Entry 7APX (electron microscopy, 3.40 A resolution); this record covers chains A and C of the 6 polymer chains in the assembly.

Chain A:
Name: THO complex subunit 2, Tho2
From: Saccharomyces cerevisiae (strain ATCC 204508 / S288c)
Reference sequence: P53552 (THO2_YEAST); the author numbering skips numbers that UniProt does not, so the offset changes along the chain: 1-1222 = UniProt 1-1222; 2626-3000 = UniProt 1223-1597
Chain sequence (1620 residues; row label = number of the first residue in the row; note: 1403 numbers in that range are skipped by the numbering (no residue carries them; nothing is unmodelled there); numbers below 1 keep their minus sign (Gly-3 is residue -3); X marks 19 residues of unknown identity (built as UNK)):
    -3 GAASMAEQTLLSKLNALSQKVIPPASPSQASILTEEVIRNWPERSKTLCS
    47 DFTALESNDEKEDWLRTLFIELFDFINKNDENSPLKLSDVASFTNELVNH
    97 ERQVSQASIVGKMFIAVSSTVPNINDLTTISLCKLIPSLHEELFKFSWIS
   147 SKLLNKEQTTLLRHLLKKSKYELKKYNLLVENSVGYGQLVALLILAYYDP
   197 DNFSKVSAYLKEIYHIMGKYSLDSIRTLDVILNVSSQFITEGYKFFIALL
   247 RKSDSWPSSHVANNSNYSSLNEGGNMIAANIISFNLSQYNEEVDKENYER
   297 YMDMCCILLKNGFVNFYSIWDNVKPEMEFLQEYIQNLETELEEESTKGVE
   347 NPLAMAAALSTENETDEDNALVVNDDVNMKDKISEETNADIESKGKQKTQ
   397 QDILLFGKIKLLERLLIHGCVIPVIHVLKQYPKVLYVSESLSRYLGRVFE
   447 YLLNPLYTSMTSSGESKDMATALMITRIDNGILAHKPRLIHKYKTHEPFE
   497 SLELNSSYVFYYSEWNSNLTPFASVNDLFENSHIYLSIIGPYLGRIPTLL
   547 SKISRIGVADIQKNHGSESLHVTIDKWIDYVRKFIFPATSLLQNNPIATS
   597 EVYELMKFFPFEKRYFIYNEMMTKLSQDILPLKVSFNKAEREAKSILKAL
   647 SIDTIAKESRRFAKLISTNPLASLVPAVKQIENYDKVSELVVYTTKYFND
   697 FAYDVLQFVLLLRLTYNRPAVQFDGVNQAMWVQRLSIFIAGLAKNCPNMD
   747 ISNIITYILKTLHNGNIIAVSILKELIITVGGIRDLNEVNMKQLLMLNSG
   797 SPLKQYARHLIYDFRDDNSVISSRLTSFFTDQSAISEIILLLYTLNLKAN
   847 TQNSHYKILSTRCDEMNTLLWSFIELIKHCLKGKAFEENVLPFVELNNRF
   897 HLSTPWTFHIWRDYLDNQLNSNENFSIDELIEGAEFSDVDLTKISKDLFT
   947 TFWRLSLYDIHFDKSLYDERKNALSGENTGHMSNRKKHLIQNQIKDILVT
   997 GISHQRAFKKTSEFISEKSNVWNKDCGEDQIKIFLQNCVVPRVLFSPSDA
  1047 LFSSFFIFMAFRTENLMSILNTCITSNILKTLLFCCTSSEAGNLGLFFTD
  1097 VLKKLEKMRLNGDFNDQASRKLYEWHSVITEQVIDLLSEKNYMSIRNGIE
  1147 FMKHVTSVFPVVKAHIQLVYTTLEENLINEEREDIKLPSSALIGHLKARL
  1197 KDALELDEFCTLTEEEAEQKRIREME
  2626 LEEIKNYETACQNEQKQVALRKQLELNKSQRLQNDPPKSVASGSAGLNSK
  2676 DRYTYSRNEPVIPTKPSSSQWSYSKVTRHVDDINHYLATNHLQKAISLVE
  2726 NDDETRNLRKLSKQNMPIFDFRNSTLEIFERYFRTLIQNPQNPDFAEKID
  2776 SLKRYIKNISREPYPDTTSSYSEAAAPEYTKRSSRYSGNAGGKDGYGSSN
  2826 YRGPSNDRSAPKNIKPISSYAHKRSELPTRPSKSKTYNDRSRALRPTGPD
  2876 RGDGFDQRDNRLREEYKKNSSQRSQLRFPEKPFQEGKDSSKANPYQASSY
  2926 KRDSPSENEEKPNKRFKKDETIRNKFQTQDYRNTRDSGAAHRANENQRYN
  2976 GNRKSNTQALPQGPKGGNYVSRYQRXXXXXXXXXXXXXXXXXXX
Disordered / not traced: -3 to 11, 73-84, 357-393, 972-982, 1019-1023, 2626-3000
Differences from the reference sequence: expression tag (-3 to 0)

Chain C:
Name: THO complex subunit THP2
From: Saccharomyces cerevisiae (strain ATCC 204508 / S288c)
Reference sequence: O13539 (THP2_YEAST); residues 1-261 here = UniProt positions 1-261
Chain sequence (261 residues; numbered 1 to 261; the number before each row is that of its first residue):
     1 MTKEEGRTYFESLCEEEQSLQESQTHLLNILDILSVLADPRSSDDLLTES
    51 LKKLPDLHRELINSSIRLRYDKYQTREAQLLEDTKTGRDVAAGVQNPKSI
   101 SEYYSTFEHLNRDTLRYINLLKRLSVDLAKQVEVSDPSVTVYEMDKWVPS
   151 EKLQGILEQYCAPDTDIRGVDAQIKNYLDQIKMARAKFGLENKYSLKERL
   201 STLTKELNHWRKEWDDIEMLMFGDDAHSMKKMIQKIDSLKSEINAPSESY
   251 PVDKEGDIVLE
Disordered / not traced: 1-5, 41-43, 236-261

Chain A / chain C interface:
Residue-residue contacts (30):
  Asp59(A) - Arg67(C)  salt bridge
  Val106(A) - Tyr70(C)
  Met109(A) - Gln74(C)  hydrogen bond
  Ala112(A) - Tyr73(C)
  Val113(A) - Ile66(C)
  Val113(A) - Arg69(C)
  Val113(A) - Tyr70(C)
  Val113(A) - Tyr73(C)  hydrophobic
  Val117(A) - Ser65(C)
  Val117(A) - Ile66(C)
  Leu191(A) - Leu115(C)  hydrophobic
  Leu191(A) - Ile118(C)  hydrophobic
  Tyr194(A) - Ile118(C)
  Asp195(A) - Ile118(C)
  Pro196(A) - Leu121(C)  hydrophobic
  Thr467(A) - Thr140(C)
  Ala468(A) - Thr140(C)  hydrogen bond (backbone-side chain)
  Ala468(A) - Val141(C)  hydrophobic
  Pro483(A) - Val134(C)  hydrophobic
  Pro483(A) - Thr140(C)
  Arg484(A) - Thr140(C)  hydrogen bond (backbone-backbone)
  Arg484(A) - Val141(C)
  Arg484(A) - Tyr142(C)  hydrogen bond (backbone-backbone)
  Leu485(A) - Val132(C)  hydrophobic
  Leu485(A) - Tyr142(C)  hydrophobic
  Ile486(A) - Val141(C)  hydrophobic
  Ile486(A) - Tyr142(C)  hydrogen bond (backbone-backbone)
  Ile486(A) - Glu143(C)
  Ile486(A) - Met144(C)
  His487(A) - Glu143(C)
Interface residues without a listed pair, chain A (23 interface residues in all): Pro20, Phe110, Thr116, Lys141, Phe142, Leu469
Interface residues without a listed pair, chain C (23 interface residues in all): Leu51, Ile62, Glu77, Lys122, Arg123, Val139

Summary:
Chain A and chain C each contribute 23 residues to their interface; the contacts include 5 hydrogen bonds and
1 salt bridge. Among the polar pairs are Asp59(A)-Arg67(C), Met109(A)-Gln74(C) and Ala468(A)-Thr140(C).
Here chain A is THO complex subunit 2, Tho2 and chain C is THO complex subunit THP2, both from Saccharomyces
cerevisiae (strain ATCC 204508 / S288c). Entry 7APX (yeast THO-Sub2 complex) was determined by electron
microscopy (same publication as 7AQO).
